8E5O - chains A and C of the 9 polymer chains in the assembly; structure by electron microscopy, 4.40 A resolution (low resolution: residue-level contacts below are approximate; hydrogen-bond / salt-bridge calls are withheld).

Chain A:
Name: DNA-directed RNA polymerase subunit beta
Source organism: Escherichia coli
Notes: EC 2.7.7.6
UniProtKB: P0A8V4 (RPOB_ECO57); numbering as in UniProt (aligned over 1-1342)
Amino-acid sequence (1342 residues; each row starts with the number of its first residue):
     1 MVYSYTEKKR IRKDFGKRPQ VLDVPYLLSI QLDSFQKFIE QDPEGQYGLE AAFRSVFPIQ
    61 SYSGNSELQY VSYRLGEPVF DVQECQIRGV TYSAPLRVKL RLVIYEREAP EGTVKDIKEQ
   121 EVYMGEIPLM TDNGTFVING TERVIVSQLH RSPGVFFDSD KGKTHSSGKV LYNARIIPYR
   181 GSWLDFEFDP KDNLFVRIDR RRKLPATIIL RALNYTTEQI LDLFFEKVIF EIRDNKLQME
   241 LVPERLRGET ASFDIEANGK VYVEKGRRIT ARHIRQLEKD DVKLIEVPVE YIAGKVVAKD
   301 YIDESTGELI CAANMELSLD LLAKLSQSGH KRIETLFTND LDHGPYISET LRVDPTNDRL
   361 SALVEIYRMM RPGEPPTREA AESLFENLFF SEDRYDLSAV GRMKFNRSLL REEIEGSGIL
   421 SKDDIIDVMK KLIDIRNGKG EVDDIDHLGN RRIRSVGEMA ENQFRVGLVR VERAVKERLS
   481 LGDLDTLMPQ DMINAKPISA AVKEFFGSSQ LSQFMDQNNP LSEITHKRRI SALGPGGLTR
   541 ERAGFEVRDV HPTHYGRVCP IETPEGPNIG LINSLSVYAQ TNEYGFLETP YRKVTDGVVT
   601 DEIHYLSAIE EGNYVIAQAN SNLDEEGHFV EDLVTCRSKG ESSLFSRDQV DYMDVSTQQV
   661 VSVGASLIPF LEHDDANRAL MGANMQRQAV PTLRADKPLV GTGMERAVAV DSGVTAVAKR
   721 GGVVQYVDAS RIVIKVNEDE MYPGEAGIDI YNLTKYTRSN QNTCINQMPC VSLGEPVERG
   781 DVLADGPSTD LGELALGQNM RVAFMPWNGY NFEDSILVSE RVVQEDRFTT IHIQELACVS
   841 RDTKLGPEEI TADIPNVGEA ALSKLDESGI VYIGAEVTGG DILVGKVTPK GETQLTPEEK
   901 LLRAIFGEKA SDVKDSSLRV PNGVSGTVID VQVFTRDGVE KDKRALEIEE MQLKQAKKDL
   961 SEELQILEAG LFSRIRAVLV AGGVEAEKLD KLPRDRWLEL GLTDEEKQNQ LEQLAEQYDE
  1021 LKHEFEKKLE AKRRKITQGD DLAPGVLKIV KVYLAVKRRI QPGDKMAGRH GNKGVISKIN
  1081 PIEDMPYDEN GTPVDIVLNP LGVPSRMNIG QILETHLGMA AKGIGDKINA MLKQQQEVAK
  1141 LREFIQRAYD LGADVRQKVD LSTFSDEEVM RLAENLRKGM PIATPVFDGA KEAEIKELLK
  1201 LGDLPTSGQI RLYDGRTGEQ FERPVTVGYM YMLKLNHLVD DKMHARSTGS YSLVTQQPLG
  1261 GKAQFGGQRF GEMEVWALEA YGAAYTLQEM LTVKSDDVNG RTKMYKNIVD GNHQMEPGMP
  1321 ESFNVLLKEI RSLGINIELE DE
Unresolved in the structure: 1, 1342

Chain C:
Name: DNA-directed RNA polymerase subunit alpha
Source organism: Escherichia coli
Notes: EC 2.7.7.6
UniProtKB: P0A7Z4 (RPOA_ECOLI); residues 1-329 here = UniProt positions 1-329
Amino-acid sequence (329 residues; row label = number of the first residue in the row):
     1 MQGSVTEFLK PRLVDIEQVS STHAKVTLEP LERGFGHTLG NALRRILLSS MPGCAVTEVE
    61 IDGVLHEYST KEGVQEDILE ILLNLKGLAV RVQGKDEVIL TLNKSGIGPV TAADITHDGD
   121 VEIVKPQHVI CHLTDENASI SMRIKVQRGR GYVPASTRIH SEEDERPIGR LLVDACYSPV
   181 ERIAYNVEAA RVEQRTDLDK LVIEMETNGT IDPEEAIRRA ATILAEQLEA FVDLRDVRQP
   241 EVKEEKPEFD PILLRPVDDL ELTVRSANCL KAEAIHYIGD LVQRTEVELL KTPNLGKKSL
   301 TEIKDVLASR GLSLGMRLEN WPPASIADE
Unresolved in the structure: 1-6, 159-164, 234-329

Chain A / chain C interface:
Contacting residue pairs (66; chain A residue first):
  Leu-693(A) / Leu-79(C)
  Leu-693(A) / Leu-83(C)
  Arg-694(A) / Glu-80(C)
  Tyr-726(A) / Glu-72(C)
  Tyr-726(A) / Thr-134(C)
  Val-727(A) / Gln-75(C)
  Val-727(A) / Thr-134(C)
  Asp-728(A) / Lys-71(C)
  Asp-728(A) / Glu-72(C)
  Asp-728(A) / Gly-73(C)
  Asp-728(A) / Val-74(C)
  Ala-729(A) / Val-74(C)
  Ala-729(A) / Gln-75(C)
  Ala-729(A) / Asp-77(C)
  Ser-730(A) / Thr-70(C)
  Arg-731(A) / Glu-72(C)
  Lys-755(A) / Thr-70(C)
  Lys-755(A) / Asp-77(C)
  Tyr-756(A) / Tyr-68(C)
  Tyr-756(A) / Asp-77(C)
  Tyr-756(A) / Leu-79(C)
  Asn-766(A) / Asp-77(C)
  Met-768(A) / Glu-80(C)
  Val-771(A) / Gln-75(C)
  Leu-773(A) / Thr-134(C)
  Arg-821(A) / Glu-181(C)
  Val-823(A) / Tyr-152(C)
  Gln-824(A) / Lys-86(C)
  Gln-824(A) / Tyr-152(C)
  Gln-824(A) / Cys-176(C)
  Asp-826(A) / Lys-86(C)
  Asp-826(A) / Tyr-152(C)
  Asp-826(A) / Asp-174(C)
  Ile-831(A) / Tyr-68(C)
  Ile-831(A) / Leu-79(C)
  Ile-873(A) / Leu-65(C)
  Ile-873(A) / His-66(C)
  Gly-874(A) / His-66(C)
  Glu-876(A) / Glu-165(C)
  Thr-927(A) / His-66(C)
  Ile-929(A) / His-66(C)
  Ile-929(A) / Tyr-68(C)
  Ala-1055(A) / Tyr-68(C)
  Lys-1057(A) / Glu-67(C)
  Lys-1057(A) / Tyr-68(C)
  Arg-1059(A) / Ala-155(C)
  Arg-1059(A) / Ser-156(C)
  Arg-1059(A) / Asp-174(C)
  Glu-1083(A) / Arg-44(C)
  Glu-1083(A) / Arg-45(C)
  Glu-1083(A) / Leu-48(C)
  Glu-1083(A) / Ser-49(C)
  Asp-1084(A) / Arg-45(C)
  Tyr-1087(A) / Arg-44(C)
  Tyr-1087(A) / Tyr-185(C)
  Asn-1090(A) / Arg-182(C)
  Asn-1090(A) / Ala-184(C)
  Gly-1091(A) / Arg-182(C)
  Gly-1091(A) / Ala-184(C)
  Thr-1092(A) / Arg-182(C)
  Gly-1215(A) / Asn-41(C)
  Gly-1215(A) / Arg-45(C)
  Arg-1216(A) / Asn-41(C)
  Thr-1217(A) / Asn-41(C)
  Gly-1218(A) / Asn-41(C)
  Gly-1218(A) / Tyr-185(C)
Also at the interface, not in a pair above, chain A (45 interface residues in all): Pro-769, Glu-820, Ala-875, Val-928, Lys-958, Val-1056, Glu-1089, Pro-1093
Also at the interface, not in a pair above, chain C (36 interface residues in all): Glu-76, Asp-135, Ile-168, Ile-183, Asn-186

Overview:
45 residues of chain A and 36 residues of chain C are in contact.
Here chain A is DNA-directed RNA polymerase subunit beta and chain C is DNA-directed RNA polymerase subunit
alpha, both from Escherichia coli. Entry 8E5O (Escherichia coli Rho-dependent transcription pre-termination
complex containing 24 nt long RNA spacer, Mg-ADP-BeF3, and NusG; TEC ...) was determined by electron
microscopy, deposited together with 8E3F, 8E3H, 8E5K, 8E5L, 8E5P, 8E6W and 3 further entries.
